6XHO - chains A and B; structure by X-ray diffraction, 1.45 A resolution.

== Chain A (and B) ==
Protein: 3C-like proteinase
Organism: Human SARS coronavirus
Notes: EC 3.4.22.69; chain B of this document is another copy of the same molecule, construct and numbering; everything in this record applies to it too
UniProtKB: P0C6U8 (R1A_CVHSA); residues 1-306 here correspond to UniProt positions 3241-3546 (UniProt number = residue number + 3240)
Amino-acid sequence (307 residues; each row starts with the number of its first residue; numbering starts at 0):
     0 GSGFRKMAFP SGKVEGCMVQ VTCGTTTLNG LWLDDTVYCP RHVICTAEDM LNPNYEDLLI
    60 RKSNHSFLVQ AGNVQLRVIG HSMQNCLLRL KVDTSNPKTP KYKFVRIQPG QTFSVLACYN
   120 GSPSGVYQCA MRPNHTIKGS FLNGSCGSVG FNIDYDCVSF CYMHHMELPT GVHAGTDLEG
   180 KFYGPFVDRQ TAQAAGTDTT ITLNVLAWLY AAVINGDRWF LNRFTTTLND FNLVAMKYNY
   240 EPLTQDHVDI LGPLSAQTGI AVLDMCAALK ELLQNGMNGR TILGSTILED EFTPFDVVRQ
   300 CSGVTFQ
Not modelled in the structure: 0-1, 302-306 (chain B: 0-2, 276-279, 301-306)
Sequence notes: expression tag (0)
Covalently attached groups: compound V34 linked to Cys145
Small-molecule neighbours: V34 (ethyl (2E,4S)-4-{[N-(4-methoxy-1H-indole-2-carbonyl)-L-leucyl]amino}-5-[(3S)-2-oxopyrrolidin-3-yl]pent-2-enoate): Thr25, Thr26, Leu27, His41, Met49, Phe140, Leu141, Asn142, Gly143, Ser144, His163, His164, Met165, Glu166, Leu167, Pro168, His172, Asp187, Arg188, Gln189, Thr190, Ala191
Swiss-Prot annotation at these positions:
  - active site (For 3CL-PRO activity): His41, Cys145
  - site: Gln306 (Cleavage)
From the paper describing this entry:
  - binding site for V34: Phe140, Gly143, His163, Glu166

== Chain A / chain B interface ==
Contacting residue pairs - 56 pairs, chain A then chain B:
  Gly2(A) - Gly138(B)
  Gly2(A) - Ser139(B)
  Arg4(A) - Lys5(B)
  Arg4(A) - Tyr126(B)
  Arg4(A) - Gln127(B)  hydrogen bond (side chain-backbone)
  Arg4(A) - Lys137(B)  hydrogen bond (side chain-backbone)
  Arg4(A) - Glu290(B)  salt bridge
  Lys5(A) - Arg4(B)
  Lys5(A) - Tyr126(B)
  Met6(A) - Gly124(B)
  Met6(A) - Val125(B)
  Met6(A) - Tyr126(B)  hydrophobic
  Met6(A) - Ser139(B)
  Ala7(A) - Gly124(B)
  Ala7(A) - Val125(B)  hydrogen bond (backbone-backbone)
  Phe8(A) - Val125(B)
  Pro9(A) - Ser10(B)
  Pro9(A) - Glu14(B)
  Pro9(A) - Pro122(B)  hydrophobic
  Pro9(A) - Ser123(B)
  Pro9(A) - Gly124(B)
  Pro9(A) - Val125(B)  hydrophobic
  Ser10(A) - Pro9(B)
  Ser10(A) - Ser10(B)  hydrogen bond (backbone-side chain)
  Ser10(A) - Glu14(B)  hydrogen bond (backbone-side chain)
  Gly11(A) - Gly11(B)
  Gly11(A) - Glu14(B)  hydrogen bond (backbone-side chain)
  Glu14(A) - Pro9(B)
  Glu14(A) - Ser10(B)  hydrogen bond (side chain-backbone)
  Glu14(A) - Gly11(B)  hydrogen bond (side chain-backbone)
  Pro122(A) - Pro9(B)  hydrophobic
  Ser123(A) - Pro9(B)
  Gly124(A) - Met6(B)
  Gly124(A) - Ala7(B)
  Gly124(A) - Pro9(B)
  Val125(A) - Met6(B)
  Val125(A) - Ala7(B)  hydrogen bond (backbone-backbone)
  Val125(A) - Phe8(B)
  Val125(A) - Pro9(B)  hydrophobic
  Val125(A) - Val125(B)  hydrophobic
  Tyr126(A) - Arg4(B)
  Tyr126(A) - Lys5(B)
  Tyr126(A) - Met6(B)  hydrophobic
  Gln127(A) - Arg4(B)  hydrogen bond (backbone-side chain)
  Cys128(A) - Arg4(B)
  Lys137(A) - Arg4(B)  hydrogen bond (backbone-side chain)
  Ser139(A) - Arg4(B)
  Ser139(A) - Met6(B)  hydrogen bond
  Ser139(A) - Gln299(B)
  Leu141(A) - Gln299(B)
  Leu141(A) - Cys300(B)
  Arg298(A) - Ser123(B)  hydrogen bond (side chain-backbone)
  Arg298(A) - Leu141(B)
  Gln299(A) - Ser139(B)  hydrogen bond
  Gln299(A) - Leu141(B)
  Ser301(A) - Leu141(B)
Also at the interface, not in a pair above, chain A (27 interface residues in all): Phe3, Lys12, Leu115, Gly138
Also at the interface, not in a pair above, chain B (26 interface residues in all): Lys12, Leu115, Cys128, Ala129

== Summary ==
27 residues of chain A and 26 residues of chain B are in contact; the contacts include 14 hydrogen bonds and 1
salt bridge. Polar contacts include Arg4(A)-Glu290(B), Arg4(A)-Gln127(B) and Arg4(A)-Lys137(B). Covalently
linked compound V34: at Cys145(A). From the paper: a binding site for V34 at Phe140(A), Gly143(A) and
His163(A) among others.
Chain A and chain B are both 3C-like proteinase (Human SARS coronavirus); the structure, Covalent complex of
SARS-CoV main protease with ethyl
(4R)-4-({N-[(4-methoxy-1H-indol-2-yl)carbonyl]-L-leucyl}amino)-5-[(3S)-2-oxopyrrolidin-3-yl]pentanoate, was
determined by X-ray diffraction together with 6XHL, 6XHM and 6XHN from the same study.
